Entry 6ADR (electron microscopy, 3.38 A resolution); this record covers chains C and B of the 5 polymer chains in the assembly.

[Chain C]
Name: VP3
From: Seneca valley virus
Sequence (239 residues; numbered 1 to 239; the number before each row is that of its first residue):
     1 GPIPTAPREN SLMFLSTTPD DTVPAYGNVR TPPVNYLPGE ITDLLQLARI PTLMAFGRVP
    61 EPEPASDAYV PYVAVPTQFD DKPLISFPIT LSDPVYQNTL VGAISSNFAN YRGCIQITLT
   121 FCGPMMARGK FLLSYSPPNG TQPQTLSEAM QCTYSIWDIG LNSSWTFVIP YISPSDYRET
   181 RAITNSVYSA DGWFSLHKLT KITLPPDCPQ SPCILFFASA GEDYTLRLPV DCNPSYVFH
Disordered / not traced: 60-66, 239

[Chain B]
Name: vp2
From: Seneca valley virus
Sequence (267 residues; row label = number of the first residue in the row):
    12 DRVTTQTAGN TAINTQSSLG VLCAYVEDPT KSDPPSSSTD QPTTTFTAID RWYTGRLNSW
    72 TKAVKTFSFQ AVPLPGAFLS RQGGLNGGAF TATLHRHFLM KCGWQVQVQC NLTQFHQGAL
   132 LVAMVPETTL DVKPDGKAKS LQELNEEQWV EMSDDYRTGK NMPFQSLGTY YRPPNWTWGP
   192 NFINPYQVTV FPHQILNART STSVDINVPY IGETPTQSSE TQNSWTLLVM VLVPLDYKEG
   252 ATTDPEITFS VRPTSPYFNG LRNRYTT

[Interface between chain C and chain B]
Contacting residue pairs (71):
  Y36(C) with G223(B), hydrogen bond (side chain-backbone); E224(B), hydrogen bond (side chain-backbone); T225(B), hydrogen bond (side chain-backbone); P226(B)
  L37(C) with G223(B)
  P38(C) with V37(B), hydrophobic; P220(B), hydrophobic; Y221(B); I222(B), hydrophobic
  G39(C) with Y36(B)
  I50(C) with T200(B); V201(B), hydrophobic
  P51(C) with T200(B), hydrogen bond (backbone-side chain)
  T52(C) with Y197(B); T200(B)
  L53(C) with P196(B); Y197(B), hydrogen bond (backbone-backbone); L243(B), hydrophobic
  M54(C) with Y197(B)
  A55(C) with Y197(B), hydrophobic
  D67(C) with R168(B), salt bridge
  Y69(C) with Y197(B)
  P71(C) with T77(B); F78(B), hydrophobic
  Y72(C) with T77(B), hydrogen bond; L243(B); V244(B), hydrophobic; P245(B)
  N98(C) with N195(B); Y197(B); Q198(B), hydrogen bond (backbone-side chain)
  T99(C) with Q198(B), hydrogen bond (backbone-side chain)
  L100(C) with Q198(B); V201(B), hydrophobic
  T120(C) with N208(B)
  F121(C) with N208(B); R210(B), hydrogen bond (backbone-side chain)
  C122(C) with Q128(B); G129(B); A130(B), hydrophobic; N208(B); V244(B), hydrophobic
  G123(C) with Q128(B); R210(B)
  P124(C) with Q125(B); H127(B); Q128(B); R210(B)
  M125(C) with Q125(B), hydrogen bond; R210(B)
  M126(C) with Q125(B); F126(B), hydrophobic
  I159(C) with R210(B)
  G160(C) with R210(B), hydrogen bond (backbone-side chain)
  S163(C) with R210(B); T211(B)
  D207(C) with F126(B); K249(B)
  C208(C) with F126(B), hydrophobic; K249(B)
  P209(C) with F126(B); D247(B); Y248(B), hydrophobic
  S211(C) with Q128(B)
  P212(C) with Q128(B)
  C213(C) with V244(B), hydrophobic
  L215(C) with L243(B), hydrophobic
  F217(C) with I206(B), hydrophobic
  Y236(C) with W189(B)
  V237(C) with T188(B), hydrogen bond (backbone-side chain); W189(B), hydrophobic
Interface residues without a listed pair, chain C (44 interface residues in all): L47, V70, A103, L161, P205, P206, Q210
Interface residues without a listed pair, chain B (37 interface residues in all): T169

[Overview]
44 residues of chain C and 37 residues of chain B are in contact, with 12 hydrogen bonds and 1 salt bridge.
Polar pairs include D67(C)-R168(B), Y36(C)-G223(B) and Y36(C)-E224(B).
Chain C is VP3 and chain B is vp2, both from Seneca valley virus; the structure, Anthrax Toxin Receptor
1-bound the Seneca Valley Virus in neutral conditions, was determined by electron microscopy together with
6ADL, 6ADM, 6ADS and 6ADT from the same study.
